Entry 1AAW (X-ray diffraction, 2.40 A resolution); this record covers chain A.

# Chain A
Name: Aspartate aminotransferase
Organism: Escherichia coli
Notes: EC 2.6.1.1
UniProt: P00509 (AAT_ECOLI); residues 13-408 here correspond to UniProt positions 1-396 (UniProt number = residue number - 12)
Chain sequence (396 residues; each row starts with the number of its first residue):
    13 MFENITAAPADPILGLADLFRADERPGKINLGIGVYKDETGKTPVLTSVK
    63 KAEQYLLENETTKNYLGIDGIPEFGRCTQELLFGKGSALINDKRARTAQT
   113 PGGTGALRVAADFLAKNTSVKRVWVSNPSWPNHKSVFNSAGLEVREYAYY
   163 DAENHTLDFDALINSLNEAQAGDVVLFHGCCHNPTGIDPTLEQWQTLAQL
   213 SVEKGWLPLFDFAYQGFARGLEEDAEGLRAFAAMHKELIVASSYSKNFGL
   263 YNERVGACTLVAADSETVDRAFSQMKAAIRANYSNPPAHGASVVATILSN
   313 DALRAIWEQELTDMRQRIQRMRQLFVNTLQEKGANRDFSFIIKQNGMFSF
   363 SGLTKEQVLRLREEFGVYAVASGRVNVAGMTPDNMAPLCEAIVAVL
Curated features (UniProtKB/Swiss-Prot):
  - binding site (L-aspartate): Gly46, Trp142, Asn195, Arg386
  - modified residue: Lys258 (N6-(pyridoxal phosphate)lysine)
Covalently attached groups: pyridoxal phosphate (PLP) linked to Lys258
Small-molecule neighbours: pyridoxal phosphate (PLP): Tyr77, Gly114, Gly115, Thr116, Leu119, Trp142, His145, His190, Asn195, Asp223, Ala225, Tyr226, Ser255, Ser257, Arg266

# In short
Covalently linked pyridoxal phosphate: at Lys258. From UniProt: 4 L-aspartate-binding residues.
Chain A is Aspartate aminotransferase (Escherichia coli); the structure, The structural basis for the altered
substrate specificity of the R292D active site mutant of aspartate ..., was determined by X-ray diffraction,
deposited together with 1AAM.
